3R7L - chains A and C of the 3 polymer chains in the assembly; structure by X-ray diffraction, 2.58 A resolution.

Chain A (and C):
Molecule: Aspartate carbamoyltransferase
From: Bacillus subtilis
Notes: EC 2.1.3.2; chain C of this document is another copy of the same molecule, construct and numbering; everything in this record applies to it too
Reference sequence: P05654 (PYRB_BACSU); residue numbers follow UniProt; this construct covers 1-304
Chain sequence (304 residues; each row starts with the number of its first residue):
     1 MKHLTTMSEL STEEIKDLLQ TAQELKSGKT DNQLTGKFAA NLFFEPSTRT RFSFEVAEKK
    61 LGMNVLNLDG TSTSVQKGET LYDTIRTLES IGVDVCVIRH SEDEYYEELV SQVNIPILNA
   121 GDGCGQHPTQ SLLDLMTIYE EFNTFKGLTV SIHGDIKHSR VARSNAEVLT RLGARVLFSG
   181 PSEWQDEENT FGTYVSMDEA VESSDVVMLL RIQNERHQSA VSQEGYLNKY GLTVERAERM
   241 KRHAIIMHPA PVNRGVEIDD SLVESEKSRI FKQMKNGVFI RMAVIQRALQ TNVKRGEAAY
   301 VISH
Disordered / not traced: 291-304
UniProt features mapped onto this chain:
  - binding site (carbamoyl phosphate): Arg49, Thr50, Arg99, His127, Gln130, Ala250, Pro251
  - binding site (L-aspartate): Lys77, Arg160, Arg211
  - modified residue: Ser303 (Phosphoserine)
Ligand contacts: N-(phosphonacetyl)-L-aspartic acid (PAL): Pro46, Ser47, Thr48, Arg49, Thr50, Arg51, Arg99, His127, Gln130, Arg160, Val161, Arg211, Gln213, Pro249, Ala250, Pro251
From the paper describing this entry:
  - catalytic residues: Lys77 (proposed by the authors, not directly observed)
  - binding site for N-(phosphonacetyl)-L-aspartic acid: Ala250
  - catalytic residues: Arg99 (from molecular simulation)
  - binding site for N-(phosphonacetyl)-L-aspartic acid: Arg211, Gln213 (proposed by the authors, not directly observed)

Chain A / chain C interface:
Residue-residue contacts (42):
  Phe38(A) - Val56(C)  hydrophobic
  Asn64(A) - Lys59(C)
  Val65(A) - Glu55(C)
  Val65(A) - Lys59(C)  hydrogen bond (backbone-side chain)
  Leu66(A) - Glu55(C)
  Leu66(A) - Val56(C)  hydrophobic
  Asn67(A) - Phe52(C)
  Leu68(A) - Phe52(C)  hydrophobic
  Ser72(A) - Pro46(C)
  Ser72(A) - Ser47(C)  hydrogen bond (backbone-backbone)
  Ser72(A) - Arg51(C)  hydrogen bond
  Thr73(A) - Pro46(C)
  Thr73(A) - Ser47(C)
  Thr73(A) - Thr48(C)
  Ser74(A) - Ser47(C)
  Ser74(A) - Thr48(C)  hydrogen bond (backbone-side chain)
  Ser74(A) - Arg49(C)
  Ser74(A) - Pro251(C)
  Gln76(A) - Pro46(C)
  Lys77(A) - Pro46(C)
  Lys77(A) - Arg99(C)
  Lys77(A) - Arg211(C)
  Lys77(A) - Pro251(C)
  Lys77(A) - Asn253(C)
  Glu79(A) - Arg49(C)  salt bridge
  Glu79(A) - Pro251(C)
  Tyr82(A) - Glu264(C)  hydrogen bond
  Asp83(A) - Arg254(C)  salt bridge
  Asp83(A) - Phe271(C)
  Arg86(A) - Glu264(C)  salt bridge
  Arg86(A) - Phe271(C)
  Thr87(A) - Thr48(C)
  Thr87(A) - Arg49(C)  hydrogen bond
  Thr87(A) - Phe271(C)
  Thr87(A) - Met274(C)  hydrogen bond
  Ser90(A) - Phe271(C)
  Ser90(A) - Met274(C)
  Ser90(A) - Lys275(C)
  Ile91(A) - Phe52(C)  hydrophobic
  Ile91(A) - Val56(C)
  Ile91(A) - Met274(C)
  Ile91(A) - Val278(C)
Other interface residues (no listed pair), chain A (21 interface residues in all): Val75, Gly78, Thr80
Other interface residues (no listed pair), chain C (26 interface residues in all): Glu45, Ser53, Lys60, Asp69, Arg160, Glu215, Val252

In short:
Chain A and chain C form an interface of 21 and 26 residues respectively; the contacts include 7 hydrogen
bonds and 3 salt bridges. Among the polar pairs are Glu79(A)-Arg49(C), Asp83(A)-Arg254(C) and
Arg86(A)-Glu264(C). From the paper: catalytic residues Lys77(A) and Arg99(A); a binding site for
N-(phosphonacetyl)-L-aspartic acid at Ala250(A), Arg211(A) and Gln213(A).
Chain A and chain C are both Aspartate carbamoyltransferase (Bacillus subtilis); the structure, Crystal
Structure of PALA-bound Aspartate Transcarbamoylase from Bacillus subtilis, was determined by X-ray
diffraction, deposited together with 3R7D and 3R7F.
